PDB entry 1MXB | X-ray diffraction, 2.80 A resolution | chain A

# Chain A
Molecule: S-adenosylmethionine synthetase
Organism: Escherichia coli
Notes: EC 2.5.1.6
Reference sequence: P0A817 (METK_ECOLI); residues 1-383 here correspond to UniProt positions 2-384 (UniProt number = residue number + 1)
Amino-acid sequence (383 residues; numbered 1 to 383; the number before each row is that of its first residue):
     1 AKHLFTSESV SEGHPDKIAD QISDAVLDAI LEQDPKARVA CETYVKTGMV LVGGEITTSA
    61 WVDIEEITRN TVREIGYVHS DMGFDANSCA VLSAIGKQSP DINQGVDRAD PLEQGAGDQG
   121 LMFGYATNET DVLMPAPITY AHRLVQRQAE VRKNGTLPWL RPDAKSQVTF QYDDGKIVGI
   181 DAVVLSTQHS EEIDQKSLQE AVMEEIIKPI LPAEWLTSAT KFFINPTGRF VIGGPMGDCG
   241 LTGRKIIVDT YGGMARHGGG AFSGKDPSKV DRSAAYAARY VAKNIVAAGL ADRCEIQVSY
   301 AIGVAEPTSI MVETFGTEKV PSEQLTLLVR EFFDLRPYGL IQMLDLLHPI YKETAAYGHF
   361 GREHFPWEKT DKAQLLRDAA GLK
Disordered / not traced: 103-107
Bound ions: Mg2+ site 1: Asp16 (together with ADP, phosphate ion); K+ site 1: Glu42, Ser263; K+ site 2 near Gly243 (its only coordinating residue here); Mg2+ site 2: Asp271 (together with ADP, phosphate ion)
Ligand contacts: ADP (adenosine-5'-diphosphate): His14, Asp16, Arg38, Val39, Ala40, Glu42, Glu55, Ile56, Thr57, Gln98, Asp118, Lys165, Gly237, Asp238, Arg244, Lys245, Lys265, Lys269, Asp271
Swiss-Prot annotation at these positions:
  - region: Gln98 to Arg108 (Flexible loop)
  - binding site (ATP): His14, Asp163 to Lys165, Arg229, Phe230, Asp238, Arg244, Lys245, Ala261, Lys265
  - binding site (Mg(2+)): Asp16
  - binding site (K(+)): Glu42
  - binding site (L-methionine): Glu55, Gln98, Asp238, Lys269
  - modified residue: Lys2 (N6-acetyllysine)

# In short
Chain A binds ADP. Glu42 and Ser263 form the K+ site 1. From UniProt: 11 ATP-binding residues, Mg2+-binding
residue Asp16, K+-binding residue Glu42 and 4 L-methionine-binding residues.
Chain A is S-adenosylmethionine synthetase (Escherichia coli); the structure, S-adenosylmethionine synthetase
with ADP, was determined by X-ray diffraction (same publication as 1MXA and 1MXC).
